Entry 3S1R (X-ray diffraction, 3.20 A resolution); this record covers chains A and F of the 12 polymer chains in the assembly.

Chain A:
Protein: DNA-directed RNA polymerase II subunit RPB1
From: Saccharomyces cerevisiae
Notes: EC 2.7.7.6
UniProtKB: P04050 (RPB1_YEAST); residues 1-1733 here = UniProt positions 1-1733
Chain sequence (1733 residues; numbered 1 to 1733; the number before each row is that of its first residue):
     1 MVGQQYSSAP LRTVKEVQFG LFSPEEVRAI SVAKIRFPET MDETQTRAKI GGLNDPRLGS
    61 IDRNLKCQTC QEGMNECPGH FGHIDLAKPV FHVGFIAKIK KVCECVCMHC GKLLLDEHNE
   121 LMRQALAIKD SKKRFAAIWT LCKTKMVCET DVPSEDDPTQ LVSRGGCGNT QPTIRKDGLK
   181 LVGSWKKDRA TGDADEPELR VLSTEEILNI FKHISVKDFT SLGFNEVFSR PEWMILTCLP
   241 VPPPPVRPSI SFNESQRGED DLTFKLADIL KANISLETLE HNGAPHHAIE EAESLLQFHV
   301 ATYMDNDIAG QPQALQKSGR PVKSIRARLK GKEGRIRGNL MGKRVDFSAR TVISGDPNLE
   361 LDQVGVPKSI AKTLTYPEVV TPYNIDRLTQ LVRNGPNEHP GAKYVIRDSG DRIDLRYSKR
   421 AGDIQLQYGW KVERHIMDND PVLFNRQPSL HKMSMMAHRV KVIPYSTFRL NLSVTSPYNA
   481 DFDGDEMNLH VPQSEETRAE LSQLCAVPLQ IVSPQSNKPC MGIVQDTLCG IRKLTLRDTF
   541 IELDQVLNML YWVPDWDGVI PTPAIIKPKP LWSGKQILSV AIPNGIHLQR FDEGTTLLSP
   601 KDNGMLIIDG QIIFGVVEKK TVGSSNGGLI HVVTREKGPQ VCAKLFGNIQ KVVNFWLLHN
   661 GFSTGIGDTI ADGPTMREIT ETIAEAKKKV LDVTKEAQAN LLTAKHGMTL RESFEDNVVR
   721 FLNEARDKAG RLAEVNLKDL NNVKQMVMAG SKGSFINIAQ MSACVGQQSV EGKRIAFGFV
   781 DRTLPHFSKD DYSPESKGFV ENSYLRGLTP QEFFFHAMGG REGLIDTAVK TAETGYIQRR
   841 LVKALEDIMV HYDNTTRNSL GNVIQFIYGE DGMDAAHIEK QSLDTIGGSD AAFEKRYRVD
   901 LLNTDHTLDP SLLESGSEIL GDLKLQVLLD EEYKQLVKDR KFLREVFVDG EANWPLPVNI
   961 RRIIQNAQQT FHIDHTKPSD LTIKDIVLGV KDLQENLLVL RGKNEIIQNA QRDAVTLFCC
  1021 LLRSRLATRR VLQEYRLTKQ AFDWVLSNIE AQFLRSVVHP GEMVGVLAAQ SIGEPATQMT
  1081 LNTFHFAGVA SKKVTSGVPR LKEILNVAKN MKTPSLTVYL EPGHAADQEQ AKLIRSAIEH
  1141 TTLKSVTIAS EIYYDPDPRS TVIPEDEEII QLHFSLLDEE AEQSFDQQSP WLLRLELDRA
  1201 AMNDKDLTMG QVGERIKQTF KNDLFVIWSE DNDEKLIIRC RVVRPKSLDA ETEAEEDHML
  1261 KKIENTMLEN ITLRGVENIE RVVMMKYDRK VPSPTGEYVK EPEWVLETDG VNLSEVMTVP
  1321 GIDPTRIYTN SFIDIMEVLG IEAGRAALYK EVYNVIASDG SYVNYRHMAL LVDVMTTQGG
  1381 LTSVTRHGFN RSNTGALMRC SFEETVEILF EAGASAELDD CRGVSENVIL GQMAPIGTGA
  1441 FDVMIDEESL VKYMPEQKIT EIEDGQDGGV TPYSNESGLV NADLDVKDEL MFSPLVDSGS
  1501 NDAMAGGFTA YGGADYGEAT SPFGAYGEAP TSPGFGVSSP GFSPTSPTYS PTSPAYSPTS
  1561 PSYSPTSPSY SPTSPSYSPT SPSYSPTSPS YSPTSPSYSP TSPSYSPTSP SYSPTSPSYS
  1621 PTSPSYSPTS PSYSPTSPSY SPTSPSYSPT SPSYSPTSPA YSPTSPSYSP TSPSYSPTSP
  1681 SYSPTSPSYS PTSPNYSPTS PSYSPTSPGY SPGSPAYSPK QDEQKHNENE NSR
Disordered / not traced: 1-2, 155-160, 187-198, 1177-1186, 1244-1253, 1446-1733
Metal / ion sites: Zn2+ site 1: C67, C70, C77, H80; Zn2+ site 2: C107, C110, C148, C167; Mg2+: D481, D483, D485
Residues lining bound ligands: GTP (guanosine-5'-triphosphate): D481, D483, K752
Curated features (UniProtKB/Swiss-Prot):
  - region: P248 to D260 (Lid loop), N306 to K323 (Rudder loop), P810 to E822 (Bridging helix)
  - binding site (Zn(2+)): C67, C70, C77, H80, C107, C110, C148, C167
  - binding site (Mg(2+)): D481, D483, D485
  - modified residue: T1471 (Phosphothreonine)
  - cross-link (Glycyl lysine isopeptide (Lys-Gly)): K695 (interchain with G-Cter in ubiquitin), K1246 (interchain with G-Cter in ubiquitin), K1350 (interchain with G-Cter in ubiquitin)
  - natural variant: S1653 to P1659 (deletion: In strain: A364A)
  - mutagenesis: K1246 (K1246R: Impairs ubiquitination during transcription stress)

Chain F:
Protein: DNA-directed RNA polymerases I, II, and III subunit RPABC2
From: Saccharomyces cerevisiae
UniProtKB: P20435 (RPAB2_YEAST); residue numbers follow UniProt; this construct covers 1-155
Chain sequence (155 residues; row label = number of the first residue in the row):
     1 MSDYEEAFND GNENFEDFDV EHFSDEETYE EKPQFKDGET TDANGKTIVT GGNGPEDFQQ
    61 HEQIRRKTLK EKAIPKDQRA TTPYMTKYER ARILGTRALQ ISMNAPVFVD LEGETDPLRI
   121 AMKELAEKKI PLVIRRYLPD GSFEDWSVEE LIVDL
Disordered / not traced: 1-70
Curated features (UniProtKB/Swiss-Prot):
  - region: L111 to L132 (Leucine-zipper)
  - modified residue: S24 (Phosphoserine)

Chain A / chain F interface:
Pairs across the interface - 71 pairs, chain A then chain F:
  V379(A) - S102(F)
  V380(A) - N104(F)  hydrogen bond (backbone-side chain)
  T381(A) - S102(F)
  T381(A) - N104(F)
  P382(A) - N104(F)
  Y383(A) - I101(F)
  Y383(A) - V107(F)
  Y383(A) - L111(F)  hydrophobic
  Y383(A) - T115(F)
  Y428(A) - N104(F)
  G429(A) - N104(F)
  S494(A) - L99(F)
  E495(A) - A98(F)
  E495(A) - L99(F)
  E495(A) - S102(F)
  E495(A) - P117(F)
  E496(A) - G95(F)
  A499(A) - A91(F)
  A499(A) - G95(F)
  A499(A) - L118(F)  hydrophobic
  Q503(A) - R90(F)
  Q503(A) - L118(F)
  L504(A) - Y88(F)  hydrophobic
  H851(A) - P139(F)
  Y852(A) - T81(F)
  Y852(A) - T86(F)
  Y852(A) - E89(F)  hydrogen bond
  Y852(A) - R136(F)
  Y852(A) - Y137(F)
  Y852(A) - L138(F)
  D853(A) - L138(F)
  D853(A) - P139(F)
  R857(A) - P139(F)
  R1001(A) - A80(F)
  R1001(A) - T82(F)
  R1001(A) - P83(F)
  G1002(A) - A80(F)
  K1003(A) - Q78(F)
  L1054(A) - Y84(F)
  R1055(A) - D154(F)  salt bridge
  R1055(A) - L155(F)
  H1059(A) - T86(F)
  H1059(A) - K87(F)  hydrogen bond (side chain-backbone)
  H1059(A) - L155(F)
  P1060(A) - T86(F)
  P1060(A) - Y88(F)
  G1061(A) - Y88(F)
  E1062(A) - Y88(F)  hydrogen bond
  M1433(A) - R92(F)
  G1437(A) - Y88(F)
  T1438(A) - Y88(F)
  T1438(A) - R92(F)  hydrogen bond (backbone-side chain)
  G1439(A) - R92(F)
  F1441(A) - Y88(F)
  F1441(A) - E89(F)
  F1441(A) - R92(F)  hydrogen bond (backbone-side chain)
  F1441(A) - I134(F)  hydrophobic
  F1441(A) - R135(F)
  D1442(A) - V133(F)
  D1442(A) - I134(F)
  D1442(A) - R135(F)  hydrogen bond (backbone-backbone)
  D1442(A) - Y137(F)
  V1443(A) - R92(F)
  V1443(A) - I93(F)  hydrophobic
  V1443(A) - V133(F)
  M1444(A) - L132(F)
  M1444(A) - V133(F)  hydrogen bond (backbone-backbone)
  M1444(A) - R135(F)  hydrogen bond
  I1445(A) - P131(F)
  I1445(A) - L132(F)  hydrophobic
  I1445(A) - V133(F)
Other interface residues (no listed pair), chain A (39 interface residues in all): S502, T855, D874, A1051
Other interface residues (no listed pair), chain F (38 interface residues in all): L94, T96

Summary:
39 residues of chain A and 38 residues of chain F are in contact; the contacts include 9 hydrogen bonds and 1
salt bridge. Among the polar pairs are R1055(A)-D154(F), V380(A)-N104(F) and Y852(A)-E89(F). Ligands of chain
A: GTP.
Here chain A is DNA-directed RNA polymerase II subunit RPB1 and chain F is DNA-directed RNA polymerases I, II,
and III subunit RPABC2, both from Saccharomyces cerevisiae. Entry 3S1R (RNA Polymerase II Initiation Complex
with a 5-nt 3'-deoxy RNA soaked with GTP) was determined by X-ray diffraction (same publication as 3RZD, 3RZO,
3S14, 3S15, 3S16, 3S17 and 5 further entries).
